Entry 4PSB (X-ray diffraction, 1.42 A resolution); this record covers chain A.

Chain A:
Molecule: Cytokinin-specific binding protein
From: Vigna radiata
UniProt: Q9ZWP8 (Q9ZWP8_VIGRA); residue numbers follow UniProt; this construct covers 1-155
Sequence (155 residues; each row starts with the number of its first residue):
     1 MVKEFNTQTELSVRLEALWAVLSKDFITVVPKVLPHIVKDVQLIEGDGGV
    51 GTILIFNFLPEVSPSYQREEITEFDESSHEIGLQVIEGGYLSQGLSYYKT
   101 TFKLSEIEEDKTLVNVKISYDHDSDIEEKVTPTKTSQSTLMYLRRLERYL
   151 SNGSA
Unresolved in the structure: 153-155
Sequence notes: conflict Ser92 (Asn in Q9ZWP8)
Ligand contacts: gibberellin a3 (GA3): Val30, Leu34, Ile37, Val38, Phe56, Phe58, Gln67, Glu69, Leu83, Tyr90, Tyr98, Thr100, Phe102, Ser138, Thr139, Met141, Tyr142

Summary:
Chain A binds gibberellin a3.
Chain A is Cytokinin-specific binding protein (Vigna radiata); the structure, Crystal Structure of
Phytohormone Binding Protein from Vigna radiata in complex with gibberellic acid (GA3), was determined by
X-ray diffraction (same publication as 4Q0K).
